9UHT - chains A and H of the 10 polymer chains in the assembly; structure by electron microscopy, 2.89 A resolution.

== Chain A ==
Protein: RNA-directed RNA polymerase nsp12
From: Severe acute respiratory syndrome coronavirus 2
Notes: EC 2.7.7.48, 2.7.7.50
UniProtKB: P0DTD1 (R1AB_SARS2); residues 1-932 here correspond to UniProt positions 4393-5324 (UniProt number = residue number + 4392)
Amino-acid sequence (932 residues; row label = number of the first residue in the row):
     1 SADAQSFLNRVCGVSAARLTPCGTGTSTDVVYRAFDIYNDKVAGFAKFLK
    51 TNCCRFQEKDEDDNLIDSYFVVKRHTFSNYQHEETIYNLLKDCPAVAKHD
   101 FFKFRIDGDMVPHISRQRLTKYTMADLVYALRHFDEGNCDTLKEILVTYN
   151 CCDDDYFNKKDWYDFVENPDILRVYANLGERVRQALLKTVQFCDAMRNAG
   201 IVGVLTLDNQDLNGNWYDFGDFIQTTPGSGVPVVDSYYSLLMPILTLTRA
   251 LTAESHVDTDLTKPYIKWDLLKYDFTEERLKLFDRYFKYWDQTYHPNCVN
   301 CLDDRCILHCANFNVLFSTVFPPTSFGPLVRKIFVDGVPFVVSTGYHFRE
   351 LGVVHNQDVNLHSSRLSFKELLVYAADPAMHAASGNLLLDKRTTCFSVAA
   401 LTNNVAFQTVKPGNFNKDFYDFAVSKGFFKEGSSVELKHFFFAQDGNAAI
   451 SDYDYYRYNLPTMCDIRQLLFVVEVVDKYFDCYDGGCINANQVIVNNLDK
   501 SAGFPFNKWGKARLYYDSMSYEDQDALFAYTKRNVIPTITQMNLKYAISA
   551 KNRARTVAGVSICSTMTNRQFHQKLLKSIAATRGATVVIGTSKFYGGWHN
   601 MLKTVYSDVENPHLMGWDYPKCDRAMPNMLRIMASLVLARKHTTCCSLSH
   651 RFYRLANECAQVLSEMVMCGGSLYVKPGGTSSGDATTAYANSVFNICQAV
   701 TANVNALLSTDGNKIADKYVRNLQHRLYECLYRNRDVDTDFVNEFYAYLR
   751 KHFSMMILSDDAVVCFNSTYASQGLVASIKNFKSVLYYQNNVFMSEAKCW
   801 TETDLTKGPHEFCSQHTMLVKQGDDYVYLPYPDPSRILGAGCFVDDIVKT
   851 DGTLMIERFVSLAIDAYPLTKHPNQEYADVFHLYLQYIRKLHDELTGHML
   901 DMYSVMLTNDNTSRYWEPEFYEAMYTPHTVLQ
Unresolved in the structure: 932
Curated features (UniProtKB/Swiss-Prot):
  - region: Lys545 to Arg555 (Interaction with RMP Remdesivir), Thr582 to Pro620 (RdRp Palm N-ter)
  - active site: Ser759, Asp760, Asp761
  - binding site (Mn(2+)): Asn209, Asp218
  - binding site (Zn(2+)): His295, Cys301, Cys306, Cys310, Cys487, His642, Cys645, Cys646
  - site: Gln932 (Cleavage)
Ion coordination: Zn2+ site 1: His295, Cys301, Cys306, Cys310; Zn2+ site 2: Cys487, His642, Cys645, Cys646
Ligand contacts: GMP-PNP (GNP; phosphoaminophosphonic acid-guanylate ester): Val31, Arg33, Phe35, Lys50, Cys53, Arg55, Tyr69, Val71, Lys73, Arg116, Leu119, Thr120, Lys121, Thr123, Asp126, Asp208, Asn209, Asp211, Tyr217, Asp218, Gly220, Asp221

== Chain H ==
Molecule: 4-nt RNA strand
From: Severe acute respiratory syndrome coronavirus 2
Sequence (4 nucleotides; each row starts with the number of its first residue):
     1 AUUA
Ligand contacts: GMP-PNP (GNP; phosphoaminophosphonic acid-guanylate ester): A1, U3, A4

== Chain A / chain H interface ==
Residue-residue contacts (17):
  Ile37(A) - A1(H)  sugar contact
  Asn39(A) - A1(H)  hydrogen bond to the base
  Lys41(A) - A1(H)  base contact
  Lys41(A) - U3(H)  salt bridge to the phosphate
  Val42(A) - A1(H)  base contact
  Phe48(A) - A1(H)  base contact
  Leu49(A) - A1(H)  hydrogen bond to the sugar
  Leu49(A) - U2(H)  hydrogen bond to the base
  Thr51(A) - U2(H)  hydrogen bond to the phosphate
  Asn52(A) - U2(H)  phosphate contact
  Asn52(A) - A4(H)  hydrogen bond to the base
  Arg74(A) - A4(H)  sugar contact
  His75(A) - A4(H)  base contact
  Thr76(A) - A4(H)  base contact
  Asn79(A) - A4(H)  base contact
  Asp208(A) - A1(H)  phosphate contact
  Asn713(A) - A1(H)  hydrogen bond to the base
Other interface residues (no listed pair), chain A (17 interface residues in all): Phe35, Lys50, Asp711

== Overview ==
17 residues of chain A and 4 residues of chain H are in contact, with 6 hydrogen bonds and 1 salt bridge.
Among the polar pairs are Asn39(A)-A1(H), Leu49(A)-U2(H) and Asn52(A)-A4(H). GMP-PNP is bound between chain A
and chain H.
Chain A is RNA-directed RNA polymerase nsp12 and chain H is a 4-nt RNA strand, both from Severe acute
respiratory syndrome coronavirus 2; the structure, SARS-CoV-2 E-RTC in complex with RNA-nsp9 and GMPPNP, was
determined by electron microscopy.
